Entry 6SPC (electron microscopy, 2.95 A resolution); this record covers chains a and s of the 21 polymer chains in the assembly.

# Chain a
Molecule: 16S rRNA
Source organism: Pseudomonas aeruginosa
Sequence (1519 nucleotides; each row starts with the number of its first residue; note: 6 numbers in that range are skipped by the numbering (no residue carries them; nothing is unmodelled there)):
     2 A
     7 AAGAGUUUGAUCAUGGCUCAGAUUGAACGCUGGCGGCAGGCCUAACA
    55 AUGCAAGUC
    65 AGCGGAUAAAGGGAGCUUGCUCCUGGAUUCAGCGGCAGACGGGUGAGUAA
   115 UGCCUAGGAAUCUGCCUGGUAGUGGGGGAUAACGUCCGGAAACGGGCGCU
   165 AAUACCGCAUACGUCCUGAGGGAGAAAGUGGGGGAUCUUCGGACCUCACG
   215 CUAUCAGAUGAGCCUAGGUCGGAUUAGCUAGUUGGUGGGGUAAAGGCCUA
   265 CCAAGGCGACGAUCCGUAACUGGUCUGAGAGGAUGAUCAGUCACACUGGA
   315 ACUGAGACACGGUCCAGACUCCUACGGGAGGCAGCAGUGGGGAAUAUUGG
   365 ACAAUGGGCGAAAGCCUGAUCCAGCCAUGCCGCGUGUGUGAAGAAGGUCU
   415 UCGGAUUGUAAAGCACUUUAAGUUGGGAGGAAGGGCAGUAAGUUAAUACC
   465 UUGCUGUUUUGACGUUACCAACAGAAUAAGCACCGGCUAACUUCGUGCCA
   515 GCAGCCGCGGUAAUACGAAGGGUGCAAGCGUUAAUCGGAAUUACUGGGCG
   565 UAAAGCGCGCGUAGGUGGUUCAGCAAGUUGGAUGUGAAAUCCCCGGGCUC
   615 AACCUGGGAACUGCAUCCAAAACUACUGAGCUAGAGUACGGUAGAGGGUG
   665 GUGGAAUUUCCUGUGUAGCGGUGAAAUGCGUAGAUAUAGGAAGGAACACC
   715 AGUGGCGAAGGCGACCACCUGGACUGAUACUGACACUGAGGUGCGAAAGC
   765 GUGGGGAGCAAACAGGAUUAGAUACCCUGGUAGUCCACGCCGUAAACGAU
   815 GUCGACUAGCCGUUGGGAUCCUUGAGAUCUUAGUGGCGCAGCUAACGCGA
   865 UAAGUCGACCGCCUGGGGAGUACGGCCGCAAGGUUAAAACUCAAAUGAAU
   915 UGACGGGGGCCCGCACAAGCGGUGGAGCAUGUGGUUUAAUUCGAAGCAAC
   965 GCGAAGAACCUUACCUGGCCUUGACAUGCUGAGAACUUUCCAGAGAUGGA
  1015 UUGGUGCCUUCGGGAACUCAGACACAGGUGCUGCAUGGCUGUCGUCAGCU
  1065 CGUGUCGUGAGAUGUUGGGUUAAGUCCCGUAACGAGCGCAACCCUUGUCC
  1115 UUAGUUACCAGCACCUCGGGUGGGCACUCUAAGGAGACUGCCGGUGACAA
  1165 ACCGGAGGAAGGUGGGGAUGACGUCAAGUCAUCAUGGCCCUUACGGCCAG
  1215 GGCUACACACGUGCUACAAUGGUCGGUACAAAGGGUUGCCAAGCCGCGAG
  1265 GUGGAGCUAAUCCCAUAAAACCGAUCGUAGUCCGGAUCGCAGUCUGCAAC
  1315 UCGACUGCGUGAAGUCGGAAUCGCUAGUAAUCGUGAAUCAGAAUGUCACG
  1365 GUGAAUACGUUCCCGGGCCUUGUACACACCGCCCGUCACACCAUGGGAGU
  1415 GGGUUGCUCCAGAAGUAGCUAGUCUAACCGCAAGGGGGACGGUUACCACG
  1465 GAGUGAUUCAUGACUGGGGUGAAGUCGUAACAAGGUAGCCGUAGGGGAAC
  1515 CUGCGGCUGGAU
Construct notes: conflict A2, A72 (G2309540 in 1359201046), A101 (G2309511 in 1359201046)
Reported in the primary citation:
  - conformationally variable residues (side-chain flip): A1486, A1487

# Chain s
Name: 30S ribosomal protein S19
Source organism: Pseudomonas aeruginosa
Reference sequence: E2RXT2 (E2RXT2_PSEAI); residue numbers follow UniProt; this construct covers 2-81
Chain sequence (80 residues; each row starts with the number of its first residue):
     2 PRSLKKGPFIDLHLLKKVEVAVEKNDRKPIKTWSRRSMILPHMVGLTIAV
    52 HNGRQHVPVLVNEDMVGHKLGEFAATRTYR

# How chain a and chain s interact
Contacting residue pairs - 88 pairs, chain a then chain s:
  U950(a) - Tyr80(s)  sugar contact
  U950(a) - Arg81(s)  hydrogen bond to the sugar
  U951(a) - Arg81(s)  sugar contact
  A952(a) - Gln56(s)  base contact
  C979(a) - Gly54(s)  hydrogen bond to the base
  C979(a) - Arg55(s)  base contact
  G981(a) - Trp34(s)  base contact
  C1005(a) - Lys17(s)  salt bridge to the phosphate
  A1006(a) - Lys17(s)  salt bridge to the phosphate
  G1007(a) - Lys18(s)  phosphate contact
  A1008(a) - His14(s)  phosphate contact
  A1008(a) - Leu15(s)  sugar contact
  A1008(a) - Lys17(s)  phosphate contact
  A1008(a) - Lys18(s)  phosphate contact
  A1008(a) - Pro30(s)  base contact
  A1008(a) - Ile31(s)  base contact
  A1008(a) - Lys32(s)  hydrogen bond to the base
  A1008(a) - Trp34(s)  base contact
  G1009(a) - His14(s)  phosphate contact
  G1009(a) - Trp34(s)  base contact
  A1213(a) - Trp34(s)  phosphate contact
  A1213(a) - His52(s)  phosphate contact
  A1213(a) - Gly54(s)  phosphate contact
  G1214(a) - Trp34(s)  phosphate contact
  G1214(a) - His52(s)  salt bridge to the phosphate
  G1214(a) - Gly54(s)  base contact
  G1214(a) - Arg55(s)  base contact
  G1214(a) - Gln56(s)  phosphate contact
  G1214(a) - His57(s)  hydrogen bond to the sugar
  G1215(a) - Val51(s)  phosphate contact
  G1215(a) - His52(s)  salt bridge to the phosphate
  G1215(a) - Asn53(s)  hydrogen bond to the phosphate
  G1215(a) - Gly54(s)  hydrogen bond to the phosphate
  G1215(a) - Arg55(s)  hydrogen bond to the sugar
  G1215(a) - Gln56(s)  hydrogen bond to the phosphate
  G1215(a) - His57(s)  salt bridge to the phosphate
  G1216(a) - Gln56(s)  hydrogen bond to the phosphate
  G1216(a) - Thr79(s)  hydrogen bond to the phosphate
  G1216(a) - Arg81(s)  sugar contact
  C1217(a) - Thr79(s)  hydrogen bond to the phosphate
  C1217(a) - Arg81(s)  phosphate contact
  U1218(a) - Arg78(s)  hydrogen bond to the base
  U1218(a) - Tyr80(s)  phosphate contact
  A1219(a) - Tyr80(s)  hydrogen bond to the sugar
  A1305(a) - Val67(s)  phosphate contact
  G1306(a) - Leu5(s)  phosphate contact
  U1307(a) - Leu5(s)  phosphate contact
  U1307(a) - Lys6(s)  sugar contact
  C1308(a) - Pro2(s)  base contact
  C1308(a) - Arg3(s)  base contact
  C1308(a) - Ser4(s)  hydrogen bond to the base
  C1308(a) - Lys6(s)  sugar contact
  G1310(a) - Lys7(s)  base contact
  C1311(a) - Ile11(s)  base contact
  C1311(a) - Asp12(s)  hydrogen bond to the sugar
  C1311(a) - Leu13(s)  hydrogen bond to the base
  A1312(a) - Lys7(s)  salt bridge to the phosphate
  A1312(a) - Phe10(s)  phosphate contact
  A1312(a) - Asp12(s)  sugar contact
  A1312(a) - His14(s)  base contact
  A1313(a) - Pro2(s)  base contact
  A1313(a) - Arg3(s)  hydrogen bond to the sugar
  A1313(a) - Lys7(s)  phosphate contact
  A1313(a) - Phe10(s)  phosphate contact
  A1313(a) - Met39(s)  sugar contact
  A1313(a) - Gly68(s)  sugar contact
  C1314(a) - Met39(s)  phosphate contact
  C1314(a) - Ile40(s)  base contact
  C1314(a) - Leu41(s)  base contact
  C1314(a) - Val45(s)  base contact
  C1314(a) - Ile49(s)  base contact
  C1314(a) - Met66(s)  hydrogen bond to the sugar
  C1314(a) - Val67(s)  hydrogen bond to the sugar
  C1314(a) - Gly68(s)  hydrogen bond to the phosphate
  C1314(a) - His69(s)  hydrogen bond to the phosphate
  C1314(a) - Leu71(s)  base contact
  U1315(a) - Met66(s)  phosphate contact
  U1315(a) - Val67(s)  sugar contact
  U1315(a) - Gly68(s)  hydrogen bond to the phosphate
  U1315(a) - His69(s)  salt bridge to the phosphate
  U1315(a) - Glu73(s)  base contact
  U1315(a) - Phe74(s)  hydrogen bond to the base
  C1316(a) - Gly68(s)  phosphate contact
  C1316(a) - His69(s)  salt bridge to the phosphate
  C1316(a) - Gly72(s)  hydrogen bond to the base
  C1316(a) - Glu73(s)  base contact
  G1317(a) - Pro2(s)  sugar contact
  A1318(a) - Pro2(s)  base contact
Other interface residues (no listed pair), chain a (31 interface residues in all): C1319
Other interface residues (no listed pair), chain s (50 interface residues in all): Leu16, Val19, Thr33, Ser38, Val58, Lys70, Ala75, Thr77

# Overview
31 residues of chain a face 50 of chain s across their interface, with 24 hydrogen bonds and 8 salt bridges.
Polar pairs include C979(a)-Gly54(s), A1008(a)-Lys32(s) and U1218(a)-Arg78(s). The paper reports
conformational variability at A1486(a) and A1487(a).
Here chain a is 16S rRNA and chain s is 30S ribosomal protein S19, both from Pseudomonas aeruginosa. Entry
6SPC (Pseudomonas aeruginosa 30s ribosome from an aminoglycoside resistant clinical isolate) was determined by
electron microscopy, deposited together with 6SPE.
